PDB entry 5TRZ | X-ray diffraction, 2.25 A resolution | chains C and Q of the 6 polymer chains in the assembly

# Chain C
Molecule: H-2 class I histocompatibility antigen, K-D alpha chain
Source organism: Mus musculus
UniProtKB: P01902 (HA1D_MOUSE); residues 2-276 here correspond to UniProt positions 23-297 (UniProt number = residue number + 21)
Amino-acid sequence (275 residues; numbered 2 to 276; the number before each row is that of its first residue):
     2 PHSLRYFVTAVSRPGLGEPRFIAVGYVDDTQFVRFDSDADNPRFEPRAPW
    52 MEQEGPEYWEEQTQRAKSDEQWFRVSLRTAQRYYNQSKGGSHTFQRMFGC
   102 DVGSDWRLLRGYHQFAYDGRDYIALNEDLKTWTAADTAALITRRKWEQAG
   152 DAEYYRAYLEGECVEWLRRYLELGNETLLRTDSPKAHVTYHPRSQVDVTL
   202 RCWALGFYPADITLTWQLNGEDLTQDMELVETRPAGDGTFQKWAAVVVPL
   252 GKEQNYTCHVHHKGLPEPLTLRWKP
Differences from the reference sequence: conflict His-114 (Gln135 in P01902), Pro-276 (Leu297 in P01902)
Curated features (UniProtKB/Swiss-Prot):
  - region: Lys-275 (Connecting peptide)
  - glycosylation (N-linked (GlcNAc...) asparagine): Asn-86, Asn-176, Asn-256
Cystine bridges: Cys-101/Cys-164, Cys-203/Cys-259

# Chain Q
Molecule: Peptide (P9) of Mtb85B (Mycobacterium tuberculosis) YQSGLSIVM
UniProtKB: P9WQP1 (A85B_MYCTU); residues 1-9 here correspond to UniProt positions 102-110 (UniProt number = residue number + 101)
Amino-acid sequence (9 residues; numbered 1 to 9; the number before each row is that of its first residue):
     1 YQSGLSIVM

# Chain C / chain Q interface
Pairs across the interface (47):
  Tyr-7(C) / Tyr-1(Q)  hydrophobic
  Val-9(C) / Tyr-1(Q)
  Phe-22(C) / Tyr-1(Q)
  Gln-63(C) / Tyr-1(Q)
  Arg-66(C) / Tyr-1(Q)  hydrogen bond (side chain-backbone)
  Arg-66(C) / Ser-3(Q)  hydrogen bond (backbone-side chain)
  Ser-69(C) / Ser-3(Q)
  Asp-70(C) / Tyr-1(Q)  hydrogen bond
  Asp-70(C) / Ser-3(Q)  hydrogen bond (backbone-side chain)
  Asp-70(C) / Gly-4(Q)  hydrogen bond (side chain-backbone)
  Trp-73(C) / Gly-4(Q)
  Trp-73(C) / Leu-5(Q)  hydrogen bond (side chain-backbone)
  Trp-73(C) / Ser-6(Q)  hydrogen bond (side chain-backbone)
  Trp-73(C) / Ile-7(Q)
  Trp-73(C) / Val-8(Q)  hydrophobic
  Val-76(C) / Ile-7(Q)  hydrophobic
  Ser-77(C) / Ile-7(Q)
  Ser-77(C) / Val-8(Q)  hydrogen bond (side chain-backbone)
  Thr-80(C) / Ile-7(Q)
  Thr-80(C) / Val-8(Q)
  Thr-80(C) / Met-9(Q)
  Tyr-84(C) / Met-9(Q)  hydrophobic
  Phe-95(C) / Val-8(Q)  hydrophobic
  Arg-97(C) / Tyr-1(Q)
  Arg-97(C) / Gln-2(Q)  hydrogen bond (side chain-backbone)
  Phe-99(C) / Tyr-1(Q)  hydrophobic
  Phe-99(C) / Gln-2(Q)
  Tyr-123(C) / Met-9(Q)
  Ala-139(C) / Met-9(Q)
  Thr-143(C) / Val-8(Q)  hydrogen bond (side chain-backbone)
  Thr-143(C) / Met-9(Q)
  Lys-146(C) / Ile-7(Q)
  Lys-146(C) / Met-9(Q)  hydrogen bond (side chain-backbone)
  Trp-147(C) / Ser-6(Q)
  Trp-147(C) / Ile-7(Q)  hydrogen bond (side chain-backbone)
  Ala-150(C) / Ser-6(Q)
  Asp-152(C) / Leu-5(Q)
  Asp-152(C) / Ser-6(Q)  hydrogen bond
  Tyr-155(C) / Gln-2(Q)  hydrogen bond (backbone-side chain)
  Tyr-155(C) / Ser-3(Q)  hydrogen bond (side chain-backbone)
  Tyr-155(C) / Leu-5(Q)  hydrophobic
  Tyr-156(C) / Gln-2(Q)
  Tyr-156(C) / Ser-3(Q)
  Tyr-156(C) / Gly-4(Q)
  Tyr-156(C) / Leu-5(Q)  hydrogen bond (side chain-backbone)
  Tyr-159(C) / Tyr-1(Q)
  Tyr-159(C) / Gln-2(Q)
Also at the interface, not in a pair above, chain C (30 interface residues in all): Ala-24, Phe-45, Ala-67, Ile-142, Glu-163

# Overview
Chain C and chain Q form an interface of 30 and 9 residues respectively, with 16 hydrogen bonds. Polar pairs
include Arg-66(C)/Tyr-1(Q), Arg-66(C)/Ser-3(Q) and Asp-70(C)/Tyr-1(Q).
Here chain C is H-2 class I histocompatibility antigen, K-D alpha chain (Mus musculus) and chain Q is Peptide
(P9) of Mtb85B (Mycobacterium tuberculosis) YQSGLSIVM. Entry 5TRZ (Crystal structure of MHC-I H2-KD complexed
with peptides of Mycobacterial tuberculosis (YQSGLSIVM)) was determined by X-ray diffraction, deposited
together with 5TS1.
